PDB entry 7FHO | electron microscopy, 2.80 A resolution | chains A and C

== Chain A (and C) ==
Molecule: Two pore calcium channel protein 1, GFP
Organism: Arabidopsis thaliana
Notes: chain C of this document is another copy of the same molecule, construct and numbering; everything in this record applies to it too
UniProt: chimeric construct of Q94KI8, A0A5P9VSM6: residues 1-733 from Q94KI8 (TPC1_ARATH) positions 1-733 (same numbers); residues 748-985 from A0A5P9VSM6 positions 2-239 (UniProt number = residue number - 746)
Chain sequence (998 residues; numbered 1 to 998; the number before each row is that of its first residue):
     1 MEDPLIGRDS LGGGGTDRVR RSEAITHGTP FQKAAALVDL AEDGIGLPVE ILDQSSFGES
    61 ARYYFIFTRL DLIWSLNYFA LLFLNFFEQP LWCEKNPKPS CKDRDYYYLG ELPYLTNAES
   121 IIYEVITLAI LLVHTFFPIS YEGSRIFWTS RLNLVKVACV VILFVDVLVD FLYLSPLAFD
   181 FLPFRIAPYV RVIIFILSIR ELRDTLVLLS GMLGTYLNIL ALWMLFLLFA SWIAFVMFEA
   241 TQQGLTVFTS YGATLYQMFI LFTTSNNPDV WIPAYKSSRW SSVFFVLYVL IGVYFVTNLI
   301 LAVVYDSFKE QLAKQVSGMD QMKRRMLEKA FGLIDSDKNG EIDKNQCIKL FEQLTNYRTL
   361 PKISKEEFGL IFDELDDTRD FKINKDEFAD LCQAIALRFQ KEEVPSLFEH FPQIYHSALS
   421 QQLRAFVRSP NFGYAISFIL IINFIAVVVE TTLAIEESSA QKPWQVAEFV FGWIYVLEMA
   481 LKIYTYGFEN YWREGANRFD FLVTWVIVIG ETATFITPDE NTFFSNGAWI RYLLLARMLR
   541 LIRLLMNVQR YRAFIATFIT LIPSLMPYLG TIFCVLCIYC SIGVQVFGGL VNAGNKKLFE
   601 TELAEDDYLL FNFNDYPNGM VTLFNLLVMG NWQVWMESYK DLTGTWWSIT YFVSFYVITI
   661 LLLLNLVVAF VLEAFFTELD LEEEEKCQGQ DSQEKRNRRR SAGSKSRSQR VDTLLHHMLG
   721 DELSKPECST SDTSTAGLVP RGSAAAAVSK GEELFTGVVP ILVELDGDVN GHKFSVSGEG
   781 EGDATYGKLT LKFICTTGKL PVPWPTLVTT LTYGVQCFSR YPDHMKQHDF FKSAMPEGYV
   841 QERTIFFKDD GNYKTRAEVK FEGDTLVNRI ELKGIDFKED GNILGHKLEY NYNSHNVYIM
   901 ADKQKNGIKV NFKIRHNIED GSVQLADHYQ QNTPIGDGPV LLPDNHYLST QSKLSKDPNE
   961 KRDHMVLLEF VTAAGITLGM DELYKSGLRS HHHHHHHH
Not modelled in the structure: 1-27, 175-181, 402-404, 685-998
Construct notes: engineered mutation A240 (Asp in Q94KI8), A454 (Asp in Q94KI8), A528 (Glu in Q94KI8); linker (734-747); expression tag (986-998)
Disulfide bonds: C93-C101
Bound ions: Ca2+ site 1: D39, D43, I45; Ca2+ site 2: D335, D337, N339, E341; Ca2+ site 3: E341, T378, D380, K382, E387
From the paper describing this entry:
  - Ca2+ coordination: D39, D43
  - contacts within the chain: E450-R537, E468-R537, E511-R537, E468-R540, E478-R543, D500-R543
  - conformationally variable residues (helix shift): L301, Y305, R537 to L539, V668

== How chain A and chain C interact ==
Residue-residue contacts - 109 pairs, chain A then chain C:
  L109(A) with R279(C), hydrogen bond (backbone-side chain)
  E111(A) with S278(C); R279(C), hydrogen bond (side chain-backbone); W280(C)
  N218(A) with R550(C), hydrogen bond; Y551(C), hydrogen bond (backbone-side chain)
  I219(A) with F554(C), hydrophobic
  A221(A) with Y551(C)
  L222(A) with Y551(C); F554(C), hydrophobic
  F229(A) with M538(C), hydrophobic; I542(C), hydrophobic
  W232(A) with V447(C), hydrophobic; V448(C), hydrophobic; T451(C); M538(C); L541(C), hydrophobic
  V236(A) with M538(C), hydrophobic
  M237(A) with R531(C); L535(C), hydrophobic
  A240(A) with R531(C)
  T241(A) with R531(C)
  S265(A) with N631(C)
  N267(A) with F624(C); V628(C)
  P268(A) with Y608(C)
  D269(A) with D606(C); Y608(C), hydrogen bond
  W271(A) with F611(C), hydrophobic
  I272(A) with D607(C); Y608(C), hydrophobic
  Y275(A) with L610(C); N618(C); V621(C)
  K276(A) with L610(C)
  S278(A) with E111(C)
  R279(A) with L109(C), hydrogen bond (side chain-backbone); E111(C), hydrogen bond (backbone-side chain); L610(C)
  W280(A) with E111(C)
  V286(A) with F624(C), hydrophobic
  V289(A) with V628(C), hydrophobic
  Y294(A) with L664(C); V667(C), hydrophobic; V668(C), hydrophobic; V671(C)
  F295(A) with F558(C), hydrophobic; F675(C), hydrophobic
  N298(A) with V671(C); L672(C)
  L299(A) with F675(C), hydrophobic
  A302(A) with F675(C), hydrophobic; F676(C); L679(C)
  V303(A) with F554(C), hydrophobic
  Y305(A) with F676(C), hydrophobic
  D306(A) with D680(C); E683(C)
  E310(A) with E683(C)
  V447(A) with W232(C), hydrophobic
  V448(A) with W232(C), hydrophobic
  T451(A) with W232(C)
  A454(A) with E239(C)
  R531(A) with M237(C); A240(C); T241(C)
  L534(A) with V236(C), hydrophobic
  L535(A) with M237(C), hydrophobic
  M538(A) with F229(C); W232(C); V236(C), hydrophobic
  R550(A) with N218(C), hydrogen bond
  Y551(A) with N218(C), hydrogen bond (side chain-backbone); A221(C); L222(C)
  F554(A) with I219(C), hydrophobic; L222(C), hydrophobic; L299(C), hydrophobic; V303(C), hydrophobic
  F558(A) with F295(C), hydrophobic
  D606(A) with D269(C)
  D607(A) with I272(C)
  Y608(A) with P268(C); D269(C), hydrogen bond; I272(C), hydrophobic
  L610(A) with Y275(C); K276(C); R279(C)
  F611(A) with W271(C), hydrophobic
  N618(A) with Y275(C)
  V621(A) with Y275(C)
  F624(A) with N267(C); V286(C), hydrophobic
  V628(A) with N267(C); V289(C), hydrophobic
  N631(A) with S265(C)
  L664(A) with Y294(C)
  V668(A) with Y294(C), hydrophobic
  V671(A) with N298(C)
  L672(A) with N298(C)
  F675(A) with F295(C), hydrophobic; L299(C), hydrophobic; A302(C), hydrophobic
  F676(A) with A302(C), hydrophobic; Y305(C), hydrophobic
  L679(A) with A302(C), hydrophobic
  D680(A) with D306(C)
  E683(A) with D306(C); E310(C)
Interface residues without a listed pair, chain A (86 interface residues in all): Y108, G110, L112, L225, I233, E239, T264, S277, S282, L290, L301, F444, I455, L539, L541, I542, I555, N625, G630, W635, V667
Interface residues without a listed pair, chain C (84 interface residues in all): Y108, G110, L112, L225, I233, T264, S277, S282, L290, L301, F444, A454, I455, N625, L627, G630, W635

== In short ==
The interface between chain A and chain C involves 86 residues on one side and 84 on the other, with 10
hydrogen bonds. Polar contacts include L109(A)-R279(C), E111(A)-R279(C) and N218(A)-R550(C). D39(A), D43(A)
and I45(A) form the Ca2+ site 1. From the paper: Ca2+ coordination by D39(A) and D43(A); conformational
variability at L301(A), Y305(A) and R537(A) among others.
Both chains are Two pore calcium channel protein 1, GFP (Arabidopsis thaliana). Entry 7FHO (Structure of
AtTPC1 D240A/D454A/E528A mutant with 50 mM Ca2+) was determined by electron microscopy (same publication as
7FHK, 7FHL and 7FHN).
